Entry 7U46 (electron microscopy, 2.68 A resolution); this record covers chains G and J of the 11 polymer chains in the assembly.

# Chain G
Molecule: Histone H2A
Organism: Homo sapiens
UniProtKB: Q93077 (H2A1C_HUMAN); residues 0-129 here correspond to UniProt positions 1-130 (UniProt number = residue number + 1)
Chain sequence (130 residues; row label = number of the first residue in the row; numbering starts at 0):
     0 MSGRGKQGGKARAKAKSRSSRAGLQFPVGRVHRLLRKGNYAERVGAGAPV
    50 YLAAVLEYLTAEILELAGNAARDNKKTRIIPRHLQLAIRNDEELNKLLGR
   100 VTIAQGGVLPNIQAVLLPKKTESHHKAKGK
Unresolved in the structure: 0-14, 115-129
Swiss-Prot annotation at these positions:
  - modified residue: Ser1 (N-acetylserine), Arg3 (Citrulline), Lys5 (N6-(2-hydroxyisobutyryl)lysine), Lys9 (N6-(2-hydroxyisobutyryl)lysine), Lys13 (N6-(beta-hydroxybutyryl)lysine), Lys36 (N6-(2-hydroxyisobutyryl)lysine), Lys74 (N6-(2-hydroxyisobutyryl)lysine), Lys75 (N6-(2-hydroxyisobutyryl)lysine), Lys95 (N6-(2-hydroxyisobutyryl)lysine), Gln104 (N5-methylglutamine), Lys118 (N6-(2-hydroxyisobutyryl)lysine), Lys119 (N6-crotonyllysine), Thr120 (Phosphothreonine), Lys125 (N6-crotonyllysine)
  - cross-link (Glycyl lysine isopeptide (Lys-Gly)): Lys13 (interchain with G-Cter in ubiquitin), Lys15 (interchain with G-Cter in ubiquitin), Lys119 (interchain with G-Cter in ubiquitin)

# Chain J
Molecule: 147-nt DNA strand
Sequence (147 nucleotides; each row starts with the number of its first residue; numbers below 1 keep their minus sign (DA-73 is residue -73)):
   -73 ATCAATATCCACCTGCAGATACTACCAAAAGTGTATTTGGAAACTGCTCC
   -23 ATCAAAAGGCATGTTCAGCTGGATTCCAGCTGAACATGCCTTTTGATGGA
    27 GCAGTTTCCAAATACACTTTTGGTAGTATCTGCAGGTGGATATTGAT
Unresolved in the structure: -73, 73

# Chain G / chain J interface
Contacting residue pairs (13; chain G residue first):
  Arg29(G) with DG48(J), salt bridge to the phosphate
  Arg42(G) with DA37(J), sugar contact; DA38(J), phosphate contact
  Val43(G) with DA37(J), sugar contact; DA38(J), hydrogen bond to the phosphate
  Gly44(G) with DA37(J), phosphate contact
  Ala45(G) with DA37(J), phosphate contact
  Lys75(G) with DG58(J), phosphate contact; DC59(J), phosphate contact
  Thr76(G) with DT57(J), sugar contact; DG58(J), hydrogen bond to the phosphate
  Arg77(G) with DT57(J), sugar contact; DG58(J), hydrogen bond to the phosphate
Also at the interface, not in a pair above, chain G (10 interface residues in all): Ser16, Glu41
Also at the interface, not in a pair above, chain J (8 interface residues in all): DT46, DT47

# In short
The interface between chain G and chain J involves 10 residues on one side and 8 on the other, with 3 hydrogen
bonds and 1 salt bridge. Polar pairs include Val43(G)-DA38(J), Thr76(G)-DG58(J) and Arg77(G)-DG58(J).
Here chain G is Histone H2A (Homo sapiens) and chain J is a 147-nt DNA strand. Entry 7U46 (Cryo-EM structure
of CENP-A nucleosome (palindromic alpha satellite DNA) in complex with CENP-N) was determined by electron
microscopy (same publication as 7U4D and 7U47).
